Entry 3KU5 (X-ray diffraction, 1.73 A resolution); this record covers chains A and B.

== Chain A ==
Name: Hemagglutinin HA1 chain
Organism: Influenza A virus
Reference sequence: C7S226 (C7S226_I57A0); the construct lacks a stretch of the UniProt sequence and is renumbered around it, so the offset changes along the chain: 10-53 = UniProt 15-58; 54-81 = UniProt 60-87; 82-95 = UniProt 89-102; 96-116 = UniProt 104-124; 3 more segments
Sequence (327 residues; each row starts with the number of its first residue; note: 1 number in that range is skipped by the numbering (no residue carries it; nothing is unmodelled there); a row labelled like 116A-116C holds insertion residues (116A, then the next letters in order)):
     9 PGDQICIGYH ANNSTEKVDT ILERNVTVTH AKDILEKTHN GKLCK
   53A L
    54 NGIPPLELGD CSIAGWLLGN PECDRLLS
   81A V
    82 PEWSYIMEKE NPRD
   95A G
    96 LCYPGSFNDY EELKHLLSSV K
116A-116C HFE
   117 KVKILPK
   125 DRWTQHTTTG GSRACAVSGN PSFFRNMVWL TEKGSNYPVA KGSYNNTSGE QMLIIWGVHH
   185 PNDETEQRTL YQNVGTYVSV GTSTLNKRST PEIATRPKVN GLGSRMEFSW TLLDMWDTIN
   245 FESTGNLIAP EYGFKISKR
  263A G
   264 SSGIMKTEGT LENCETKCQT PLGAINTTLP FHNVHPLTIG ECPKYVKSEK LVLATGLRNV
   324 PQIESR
Unresolved in the structure: 325-329
Disulfide bonds: Cys-52/Cys-277, Cys-64/Cys-76, Cys-97/Cys-139, Cys-281/Cys-305
Covalently attached groups: N-acetylglucosamine (NAG) linked to Asn-33, Asn-169
Sequence notes: expression tag (9); engineered mutation Leu-226 (Gln236 in C7S226), Ser-228 (Gly238 in C7S226)
From the paper describing this entry:
  - conformationally variable residues: Tyr-98
  - contacts within the chain: Tyr-98/Leu-226 (hydrophobic contact), Tyr-98/Ser-228
  - specificity-determining residues: Leu-226

== Chain B ==
Name: Hemagglutinin HA2 chain
Organism: Influenza A virus
Reference sequence: C7S226 (C7S226_I57A0); residues 1-174 here correspond to UniProt positions 341-514 (UniProt number = residue number + 340)
Sequence (174 residues; each row starts with the number of its first residue):
     1 GLFGAIAGFI EGGWQGMVDG WYGYHHSNDQ GSGYAADKES TQKAFDGITN KVNSVIEKMN
    61 TQFEAVGKEF SNLERRLENL NKKMEDGFLD VWTYNAELLV LMENERTLDF HDSNVKNLYD
   121 KVRMQLRDNV KELGNGCFEF YHKCDDECMN SVKNGTYDYP KYEEESKLNR NEIK
Unresolved in the structure: 173-174
Disulfide bonds: Cys-144/Cys-148
Covalently attached groups: N-acetylglucosamine (NAG) linked to Asn-154

== How chain A and chain B interact ==
Cross-chain cystine bridges: Cys-14(A)/Cys-137(B)
Residue-residue contacts (120; chain A residue first):
  Gly-10(A) with Glu-139(B)
  Asp-11(A) with Ser-27(B); Asn-28(B); Phe-138(B); Glu-139(B); Phe-140(B), hydrogen bond (backbone-backbone); Lys-143(B); Cys-144(B), hydrogen bond (side chain-backbone); Met-149(B)
  Gln-12(A) with His-25(B); His-26(B); Ser-27(B), hydrogen bond (backbone-backbone); Leu-133(B); Cys-137(B); Phe-138(B); Met-149(B)
  Ile-13(A) with Tyr-24(B), hydrophobic; His-25(B); Cys-137(B); Phe-138(B), hydrogen bond (backbone-backbone); Phe-140(B); Val-152(B), hydrophobic; Lys-153(B)
  Cys-14(A) with Trp-14(B); Gly-23(B); Tyr-24(B); His-25(B), hydrogen bond (backbone-backbone); Gly-136(B); Cys-137(B), disulfide
  Ile-15(A) with Ile-10(B); Trp-14(B); Gly-23(B); Tyr-24(B), hydrophobic; Tyr-119(B), hydrophobic; Val-122(B), hydrophobic; Gly-136(B), hydrogen bond (backbone-backbone)
  Gly-16(A) with Trp-14(B); Tyr-22(B); Gly-23(B), hydrogen bond (backbone-backbone)
  Tyr-17(A) with Ile-6(B), hydrophobic; Ala-7(B), hydrogen bond (side chain-backbone); Ile-10(B), hydrogen bond (side chain-backbone); Glu-11(B); Gly-12(B), hydrogen bond (side chain-backbone); Gly-13(B); Trp-14(B), hydrogen bond (backbone-backbone); Met-17(B); Trp-21(B)
  His-18(A) with Trp-14(B); Met-17(B), hydrogen bond (side chain-backbone); Gly-20(B); Trp-21(B), hydrogen bond (backbone-backbone)
  Ala-19(A) with Gly-13(B); Trp-14(B), hydrogen bond (backbone-backbone); Gln-15(B)
  Asn-20(A) with Gln-15(B), hydrogen bond (backbone-side chain)
  Asn-21(A) with Gln-15(B)
  Val-26(A) with Asn-104(B)
  Asp-27(A) with Leu-101(B); Asn-104(B), hydrogen bond (backbone-side chain)
  Thr-28(A) with Leu-101(B); Asn-104(B); Glu-105(B), hydrogen bond; Leu-108(B)
  Ile-29(A) with Leu-98(B), hydrophobic; Leu-101(B); Glu-105(B), hydrogen bond (backbone-side chain)
  Leu-30(A) with Glu-105(B), hydrogen bond (backbone-side chain)
  Val-34(A) with Leu-108(B), hydrophobic
  Val-36(A) with Leu-108(B), hydrophobic
  Thr-37(A) with Trp-21(B)
  His-38(A) with Trp-21(B), hydrogen bond
  Glu-106(A) with Glu-69(B); Phe-70(B); Ser-71(B)
  Lys-109(A) with Glu-69(B), salt bridge
  Lys-269(A) with Glu-69(B)
  Pro-293(A) with Ile-56(B), hydrophobic
  Phe-294(A) with Met-59(B), hydrophobic; Gln-62(B)
  Pro-299(A) with Ala-65(B)
  Leu-300(A) with Ala-65(B), hydrophobic
  Lys-307(A) with Met-59(B); Asn-60(B); Gln-62(B), hydrogen bond (side chain-backbone); Glu-64(B), salt bridge
  Tyr-308(A) with Gln-62(B), hydrogen bond (backbone-side chain); Leu-89(B), hydrophobic
  Val-309(A) with Gln-62(B); Thr-93(B)
  Lys-310(A) with Leu-89(B); Asp-90(B), salt bridge; Thr-93(B), hydrogen bond (backbone-side chain)
  Ser-311(A) with Thr-93(B); Glu-97(B), hydrogen bond
  Leu-314(A) with Glu-97(B)
  Val-315(A) with Val-100(B); Asn-104(B), hydrogen bond (backbone-side chain)
  Leu-316(A) with Val-52(B), hydrophobic; Val-55(B), hydrophobic; Asn-104(B)
  Ala-317(A) with Asn-104(B), hydrogen bond (backbone-side chain); Thr-107(B)
  Thr-318(A) with Trp-21(B); Ile-48(B); Thr-107(B); His-111(B), hydrogen bond (backbone-side chain)
  Gly-319(A) with Trp-21(B); Thr-107(B); Leu-108(B); His-111(B), hydrogen bond (backbone-side chain)
  Leu-320(A) with Ile-6(B), hydrophobic; Trp-21(B); His-111(B)
  Arg-321(A) with Leu-108(B)
  Val-323(A) with Ala-7(B), hydrophobic; Glu-11(B); Gly-12(B); Gly-13(B), hydrogen bond (backbone-backbone)
  Pro-324(A) with Gly-12(B)
Also at the interface, not in a pair above, chain A (49 interface residues in all): Pro-9, Ile-42, Glu-89, His-110, Ser-113, Ile-267
Also at the interface, not in a pair above, chain B (70 interface residues in all): Ala-5, Val-18, Asp-29, Val-66, Gly-67, Lys-68, Glu-74, Asp-86, Trp-92, Ala-96, Met-102, Val-115, Leu-118, Leu-126, His-142

== Summary ==
The interface between chain A and chain B involves 49 residues on one side and 70 on the other; the contacts
include 1 disulfide bond, 29 hydrogen bonds and 3 salt bridges. Polar pairs include Lys-109(A)/Glu-69(B),
Lys-307(A)/Glu-64(B) and Lys-310(A)/Asp-90(B). Covalently linked N-acetylglucosamine: at Asn-33(A) and
Asn-169(A). From the paper: the specificity determinant Leu-226(A); conformational variability at Tyr-98(A).
Here chain A is Hemagglutinin HA1 chain and chain B is Hemagglutinin HA2 chain, both from Influenza A virus.
Entry 3KU5 (Crystal structure of a H2N2 influenza virus hemagglutinin, human like) was determined by X-ray
diffraction (same publication as 3KU3 and 3KU6).
